7C3D - chains A and B; structure by X-ray diffraction, 1.60 A resolution.

Chain A (and B):
Name: AofleA
Organism: Arthrobotrys oligospora (strain ATCC 24927 / CBS 115.81 / DSM 1491)
Notes: chain B of this document is another copy of the same molecule, construct and numbering; everything in this record applies to it too
UniProtKB: G1XA82 (G1XA82_ARTOA); residue numbers follow UniProt; this construct covers 2-343
Sequence (355 residues; numbered 0 to 354; the number before each row is that of its first residue; numbering starts at 0):
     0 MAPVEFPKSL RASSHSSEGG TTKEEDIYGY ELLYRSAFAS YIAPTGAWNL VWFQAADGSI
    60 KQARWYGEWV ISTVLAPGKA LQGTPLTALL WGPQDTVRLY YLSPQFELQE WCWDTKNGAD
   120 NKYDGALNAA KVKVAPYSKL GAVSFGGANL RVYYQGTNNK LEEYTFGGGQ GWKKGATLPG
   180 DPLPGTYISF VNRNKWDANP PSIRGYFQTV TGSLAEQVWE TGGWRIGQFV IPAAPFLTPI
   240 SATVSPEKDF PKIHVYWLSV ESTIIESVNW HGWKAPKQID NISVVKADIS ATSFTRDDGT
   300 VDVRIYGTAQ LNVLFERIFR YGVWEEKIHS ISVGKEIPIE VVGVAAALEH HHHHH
Disordered / not traced: 0-1, 345-354 (chain B: 0-1, 348-354)
Construct notes: initiating methionine (0); expression tag (1, 344-354)
Small-molecule neighbours:
  - alpha-D-arabinopyranose (64K): R203, Y205, E215, V217, R224, G226, Q227, F228, I252, N268, W272
  - beta-D-arabinopyranose (SEJ): R97, E109, C111, Y122, G124, A125, L126, L149, F165, W171

How chain A and chain B interact:
Contacting residue pairs - 78 pairs, chain A then chain B:
  P2(A) with T210(B); G211(B); P231(B); A232(B); A233(B)
  V3(A) with T210(B); G211(B); A233(B); F235(B), hydrophobic
  E4(A) with A232(B); A233(B), hydrogen bond (backbone-backbone); P234(B); V259(B)
  F5(A) with V259(B)
  Y27(A) with L182(B), hydrophobic; P183(B), hydrogen bond (side chain-backbone); F235(B), hydrophobic
  Y29(A) with Y136(B); N158(B); P183(B), hydrophobic
  Y33(A) with F235(B), hydrophobic
  R34(A) with R34(B)
  A55(A) with P135(B); Y136(B), hydrophobic
  D56(A) with F105(B); P135(B)
  L80(A) with Q81(B)
  Q81(A) with L80(B); Q81(B); F105(B)
  F105(A) with D56(B); Q81(B)
  P135(A) with A55(B); D56(B)
  Y136(A) with Y29(B); A55(B), hydrophobic
  N158(A) with Y29(B)
  L182(A) with Y27(B), hydrophobic; I338(B), hydrophobic
  P183(A) with Y27(B), hydrogen bond (backbone-side chain); Y29(B), hydrophobic; I336(B)
  V209(A) with I338(B)
  T210(A) with P2(B); V3(B); I338(B)
  G211(A) with P2(B); V3(B)
  P231(A) with P2(B)
  A232(A) with P2(B); E4(B)
  A233(A) with P2(B); V3(B); E4(B), hydrogen bond (backbone-backbone)
  P234(A) with E4(B)
  F235(A) with V3(B); Y27(B), hydrophobic; Y33(B), hydrophobic; L310(B)
  S258(A) with A346(B)
  V259(A) with F5(B); P6(B); A345(B)
  E260(A) with A344(B); A345(B); A346(B), hydrogen bond (side chain-backbone)
  T262(A) with A346(B)
  P275(A) with L347(B)
  K276(A) with L347(B)
  Q277(A) with A346(B); L347(B)
  L310(A) with F235(B)
  I336(A) with P183(B)
  I338(A) with L182(B), hydrophobic; V209(B); T210(B)
  V343(A) with V259(B), hydrophobic
  A344(A) with E260(B)
Other interface residues (no listed pair), chain A (46 interface residues in all): P6, G57, G184, Q207, S212, L236, I264, K285
Other interface residues (no listed pair), chain B (42 interface residues in all): G184, Q207, S212, L236, K285, V343

In short:
The interface between chain A and chain B involves 46 residues on one side and 42 on the other, with 5
hydrogen bonds. Polar contacts include Y27(A)-P183(B), E260(A)-A346(B) and E4(A)-A233(B). Chain A binds
beta-D-arabinopyranose and alpha-D-arabinopyranose.
Both chains are AofleA (Arthrobotrys oligospora (strain ATCC 24927 / CBS 115.81 / DSM 1491)). Entry 7C3D
(Crystal structure of AofleA from Arthrobotrys oligospora in complex with D-arabinose) was determined by X-ray
diffraction, deposited together with 7C37, 7C38, 7C39, 7C3C and 7C3E.
